PDB entry 1B4D | X-ray diffraction, 2.00 A resolution | chain A

# Chain A
Name: Protein (glycogen phosphorylase B)
Organism: Oryctolagus cuniculus
Notes: EC 2.4.1.1
UniProtKB: P00489 (PHS2_RABIT); residues 1-842 here = UniProt positions 1-842
Chain sequence (842 residues; each row starts with the number of its first residue):
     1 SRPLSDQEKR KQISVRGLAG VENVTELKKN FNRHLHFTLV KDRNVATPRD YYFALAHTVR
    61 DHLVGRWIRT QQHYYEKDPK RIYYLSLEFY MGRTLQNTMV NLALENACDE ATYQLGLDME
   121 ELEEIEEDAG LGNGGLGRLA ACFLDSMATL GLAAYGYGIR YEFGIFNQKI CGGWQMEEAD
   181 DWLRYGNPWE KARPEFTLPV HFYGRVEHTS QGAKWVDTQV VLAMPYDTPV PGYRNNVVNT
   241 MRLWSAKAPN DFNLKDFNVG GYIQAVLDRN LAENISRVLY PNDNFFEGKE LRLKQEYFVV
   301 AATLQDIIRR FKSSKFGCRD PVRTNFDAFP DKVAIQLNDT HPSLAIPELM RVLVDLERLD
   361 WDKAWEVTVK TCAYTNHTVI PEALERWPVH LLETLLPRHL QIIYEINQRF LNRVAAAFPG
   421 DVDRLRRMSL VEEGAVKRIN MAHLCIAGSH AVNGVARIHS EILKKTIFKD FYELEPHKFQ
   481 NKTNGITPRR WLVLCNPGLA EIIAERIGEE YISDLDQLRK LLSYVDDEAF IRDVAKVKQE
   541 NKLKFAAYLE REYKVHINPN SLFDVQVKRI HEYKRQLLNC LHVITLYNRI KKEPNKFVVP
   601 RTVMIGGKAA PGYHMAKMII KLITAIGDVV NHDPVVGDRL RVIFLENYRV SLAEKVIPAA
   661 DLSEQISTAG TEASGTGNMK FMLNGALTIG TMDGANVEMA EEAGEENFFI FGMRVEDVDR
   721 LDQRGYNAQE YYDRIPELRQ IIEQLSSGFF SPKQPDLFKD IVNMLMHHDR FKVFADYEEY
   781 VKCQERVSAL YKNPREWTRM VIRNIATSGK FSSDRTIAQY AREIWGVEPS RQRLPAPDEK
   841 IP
Unresolved in the structure: 1-12, 251-260, 316-324, 836-842
Glycans and other covalent adducts: pyridoxal phosphate (PLP) linked to Lys-680
Small-molecule neighbours:
  - CRA (1-deoxy-1-methoxycarbamido-beta-D-gluco-2-heptulopyranosonamide): Gly-134, Gly-135, Leu-136, Leu-139, Asp-283, Asn-284, Asp-339, His-377, Thr-378, Val-455, Asn-484, Tyr-573, Glu-672, Ala-673, Ser-674, Gly-675, Thr-676
  - inosinic acid (IMP): Gln-71, Gln-72, Tyr-75, Arg-309, Arg-310
  - pyridoxal phosphate (PLP): Tyr-90, Gly-134, Gly-135, Arg-138, Trp-491, Val-567, Lys-568, Lys-574, Tyr-648, Arg-649, Val-650, Ala-653, Gln-665, Glu-672, Gly-675, Thr-676, Gly-677
Swiss-Prot annotation at these positions:
  - modified residue: Ser-747 (Phosphoserine)

# Overview
Bound to chain A: compound CRA and inosinic acid. Covalently linked pyridoxal phosphate: at Lys-680.
Chain A is Protein (glycogen phosphorylase B) (Oryctolagus cuniculus); the structure, Amidocarbamate inhibitor
of glycogen phosphorylase, was determined by X-ray diffraction, deposited together with 1BX3.
